7WUI - chains A and N of the 7 polymer chains in the assembly; structure by electron microscopy, 3.10 A resolution.

# Chain A
Name: mini-Gs
From: Homo sapiens
Chain sequence (361 residues; numbered 8 to 394; 26 numbers in that range are skipped by the numbering (no residue carries them; nothing is unmodelled there); the number before each row is that of its first residue):
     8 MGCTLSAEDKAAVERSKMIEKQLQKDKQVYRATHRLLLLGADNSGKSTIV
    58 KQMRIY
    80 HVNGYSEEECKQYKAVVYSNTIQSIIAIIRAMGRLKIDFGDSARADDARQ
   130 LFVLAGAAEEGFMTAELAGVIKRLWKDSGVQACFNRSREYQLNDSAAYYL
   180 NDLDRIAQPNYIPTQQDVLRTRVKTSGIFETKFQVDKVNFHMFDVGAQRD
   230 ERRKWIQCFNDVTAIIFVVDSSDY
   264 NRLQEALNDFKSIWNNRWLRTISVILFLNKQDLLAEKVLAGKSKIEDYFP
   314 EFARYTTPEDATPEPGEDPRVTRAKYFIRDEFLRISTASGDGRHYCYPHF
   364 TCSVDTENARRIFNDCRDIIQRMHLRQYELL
Unresolved in the structure: 8-12, 80-203, 264-265

# Chain N
Name: Nanobody-35
From: Lama glama
Notes: antibody fragment or engineered binder
Chain sequence (128 residues; each row starts with the number of its first residue):
     1 QVQLQESGGGLVQPGGSLRLSCAASGFTFSNYKMNWVRQAPGKGLEWVSD
    51 ISQSGASISYTGSVKGRFTISRDNAKNTLYLQMNSLKPEDTAVYYCARCP
   101 APFTRDCFDVTSTTYAYRGQGTQVTVSS
Unresolved in the structure: 127-128
Disulfides: Cys-22/Cys-96, Cys-99/Cys-107

# Interface between chain A and chain N
Pairs across the interface - 44 pairs, chain A then chain N:
  Arg-228(A) / Thr-114(N)  hydrogen bond (side chain-backbone)
  Asp-229(A) / Asp-109(N)
  Asp-229(A) / Ser-112(N)
  Asp-229(A) / Thr-113(N)  hydrogen bond (side chain-backbone)
  Asp-229(A) / Thr-114(N)
  Glu-230(A) / Asp-109(N)
  Glu-230(A) / Ser-112(N)
  Glu-230(A) / Thr-114(N)
  Glu-230(A) / Tyr-115(N)
  Arg-231(A) / Phe-108(N)
  Arg-231(A) / Asp-109(N)  hydrogen bond (backbone-side chain)
  Arg-232(A) / Pro-100(N)
  Arg-232(A) / Phe-108(N)
  Arg-232(A) / Asp-109(N)  salt bridge
  Arg-232(A) / Tyr-115(N)
  Arg-232(A) / Tyr-117(N)
  Ile-235(A) / Phe-108(N)  hydrophobic
  Gln-267(A) / Trp-47(N)
  Gln-267(A) / Tyr-60(N)
  Gln-267(A) / Thr-61(N)
  Gln-267(A) / Gly-62(N)
  Glu-268(A) / Leu-45(N)
  Glu-268(A) / Glu-46(N)
  Glu-268(A) / Trp-47(N)  hydrogen bond (side chain-backbone)
  Glu-268(A) / Thr-111(N)
  Asn-271(A) / Trp-47(N)
  Lys-274(A) / Trp-47(N)
  Lys-274(A) / Ser-59(N)
  Lys-274(A) / Asp-106(N)
  Ser-275(A) / Asp-106(N)
  Ser-275(A) / Cys-107(N)  hydrogen bond (side chain-backbone)
  Ser-275(A) / Phe-108(N)  hydrogen bond (side chain-backbone)
  Ile-276(A) / Phe-108(N)
  Asn-278(A) / Arg-105(N)  hydrogen bond (side chain-backbone)
  Asn-278(A) / Asp-106(N)  hydrogen bond (backbone-backbone)
  Asn-279(A) / Asp-106(N)  hydrogen bond (backbone-side chain)
  Asn-279(A) / Phe-108(N)
  Arg-280(A) / Asp-106(N)
  Asp-310(A) / Gly-62(N)
  Tyr-311(A) / Gly-62(N)
  Tyr-311(A) / Ser-63(N)
  Pro-313(A) / Gly-62(N)
  Pro-313(A) / Lys-65(N)
  Ser-352(A) / Arg-105(N)
Also at the interface, not in a pair above, chain A (24 interface residues in all): Asp-272, Leu-282, Phe-312, Glu-314, Arg-356
Also at the interface, not in a pair above, chain N (22 interface residues in all): Ala-116

# In short
Chain A and chain N form an interface of 24 and 22 residues respectively; the contacts include 9 hydrogen
bonds and 1 salt bridge. Among the polar pairs are Arg-232(A)/Asp-109(N), Arg-228(A)/Thr-114(N) and
Asp-229(A)/Thr-113(N).
Here chain A is mini-Gs (Homo sapiens) and chain N is Nanobody-35 (Lama glama). Entry 7WUI (Tethered peptide
activation mechanism of adhesion GPCRs ADGRG2 and ADGRG4) was determined by electron microscopy (same
publication as 7WUJ and 7WUQ).
